5J0N - chains A and K of the 15 polymer chains in the assembly; structure by electron microscopy, 11.00 A resolution (very low resolution: no residue pairs are listed; an interface is given only as per-side residue counts).

Chain A:
Molecule: attP(-117 to +79)
Sequence (197 nucleotides; each row starts with the number of its first residue; numbers below 1 keep their minus sign (DG-117 is residue -117)):
  -117 GTCGGCATAG TGACTGCATA TGTTGTGTTT TACAGTATTA TGTAGTCTGT TTTTTATGCA
   -57 AAATCTAATT TAATATATTG ATATTTATAT CATTTTACGT TTCTCGTTCA GCTTTAATAC
     3 AATAAGTTGG AATTCTAAAA AAGCATTGCT TATCAATTTG TTGCAACGAA CAGGTCACTA
    63 TCAGTCAAAA TATTGAT

Chain K:
Protein: Integration host factor subunit alpha
From: Escherichia coli
UniProtKB: B7MAS3 (IHFA_ECO45); residues 2-97 here = UniProt positions 2-97
Amino-acid sequence (96 residues; each row starts with the number of its first residue):
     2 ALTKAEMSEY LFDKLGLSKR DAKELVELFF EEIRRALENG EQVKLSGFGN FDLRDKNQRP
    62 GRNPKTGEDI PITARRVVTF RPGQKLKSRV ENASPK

Interface between chain A and chain K:
At this resolution (11 A) residue pairs are not listed: 15 residues of chain A and 11 of chain K lie at the interface.

Overview:
15 residues of chain A and 11 residues of chain K are in contact.
Here chain A is attP(-117 to +79) and chain K is Integration host factor subunit alpha (Escherichia coli).
Entry 5J0N (Lambda excision HJ intermediate) was determined by electron microscopy.
